7PFV - chains E and I of the 11 polymer chains in the assembly; structure by electron microscopy, 4.40 A resolution (low resolution: residue-level contacts below are approximate; hydrogen-bond / salt-bridge calls are withheld).

== Chain E ==
Name: Histone H3.2
Organism: Homo sapiens
UniProtKB: Q71DI3 (H32_HUMAN); residues 0-135 here correspond to UniProt positions 1-136 (UniProt number = residue number + 1)
Amino-acid sequence (136 residues; numbered 0 to 135; the number before each row is that of its first residue; numbering starts at 0):
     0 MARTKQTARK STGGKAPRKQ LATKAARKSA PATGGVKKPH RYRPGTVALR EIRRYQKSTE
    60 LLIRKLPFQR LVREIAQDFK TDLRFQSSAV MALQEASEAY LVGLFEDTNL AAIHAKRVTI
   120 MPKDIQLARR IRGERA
Unresolved in the structure: 0-36, 134-135
Sequence notes: engineered mutation Ala110 (Cys111 in Q71DI3)
Curated features (UniProtKB/Swiss-Prot):
  - modified residue: Arg2 (Asymmetric dimethylarginine), Thr3 (Phosphothreonine), Lys4 (Allysine), Gln5 (5-glutamyl dopamine), Thr6 (Phosphothreonine), Arg8 (Citrulline), Lys9 (N6,N6,N6-trimethyllysine), Ser10 (ADP-ribosylserine), Thr11 (Phosphothreonine), Lys14 (N6-(2-hydroxyisobutyryl)lysine), Arg17 (Asymmetric dimethylarginine), Lys18 (N6-(2-hydroxyisobutyryl)lysine), Lys23 (N6-(2-hydroxyisobutyryl)lysine), Arg26 (Citrulline), Lys27 (N6,N6,N6-trimethyllysine), Ser28 (ADP-ribosylserine), Lys36 (N6,N6,N6-trimethyllysine), Lys37 (N6-methyllysine), Tyr41 (Phosphotyrosine), Lys56 (N6,N6,N6-trimethyllysine) and 8 more in UniProt
  - lipidation: Lys18 (N6-decanoyllysine)

== Chain I ==
Molecule: 177-nt DNA strand
Organism: synthetic construct
Sequence (177 nucleotides; each row starts with the number of its first residue):
    16 GGCCGCCACT GGCCACTGGA GAATCCCGGT GCCGAGGCCG CTCAATTGGT CGTAGACAGC
    76 TCTAGCACCG CTTAAACGCA CGTACGCGCT GTCCCCCGCG TTTTAACCGC CAAGGGGATT
   136 ACTCCCTAGT CTCCAGGCAC GTGTCACATA TATACATCCT GTGCATGTAA GTGCATG

== Chain E / chain I interface ==
Pairs across the interface (23):
  His39(E) with DC114(I)
  Arg40(E) with DG113(I); DC114(I)
  Tyr41(E) with DA38(I); DG113(I); DC114(I)
  Gly44(E) with DG113(I)
  Val46(E) with DG113(I); DC114(I)
  Ala47(E) with DG113(I)
  Arg49(E) with DA38(I); DT39(I)
  Glu50(E) with DG113(I)
  Lys56(E) with DC40(I)
  Arg63(E) with DC122(I)
  Lys64(E) with DC122(I)
  Leu65(E) with DA121(I); DC122(I)
  Pro66(E) with DA121(I)
  Arg69(E) with DA121(I)
  Arg83(E) with DG130(I); DG131(I)
  Lys115(E) with DC102(I)
Also at the interface, not in a pair above, chain E (20 interface residues in all): Pro38, Arg42, Pro43, Thr45
Also at the interface, not in a pair above, chain I (15 interface residues in all): DA37, DG103, DC112, DG115, DG129

== Summary ==
The interface between chain E and chain I involves 20 residues on one side and 15 on the other.
Chain E is Histone H3.2 (Homo sapiens) and chain I is a 177-nt DNA strand (synthetic construct); the
structure, Nucleosome 1 of the 4x207 nucleosome array containing H1, was determined by electron microscopy
(same publication as 7PET, 7PEU, 7PEV, 7PEW, 7PEX, 7PEY and 16 further entries).
